Entry 4E2S (X-ray diffraction, 2.59 A resolution); this record covers chains B and I of the 8 polymer chains in the assembly.

Chain B (and I):
Molecule: Ureidoglycine aminohydrolase
From: Arabidopsis thaliana
Notes: EC 3.5.3.-; chain I of this document is another copy of the same molecule, construct and numbering; everything in this record applies to it too
UniProt: Q8GXV5 (Q8GXV5_ARATH); numbering as in UniProt (aligned over 36-298)
Chain sequence (266 residues; each row starts with the number of its first residue):
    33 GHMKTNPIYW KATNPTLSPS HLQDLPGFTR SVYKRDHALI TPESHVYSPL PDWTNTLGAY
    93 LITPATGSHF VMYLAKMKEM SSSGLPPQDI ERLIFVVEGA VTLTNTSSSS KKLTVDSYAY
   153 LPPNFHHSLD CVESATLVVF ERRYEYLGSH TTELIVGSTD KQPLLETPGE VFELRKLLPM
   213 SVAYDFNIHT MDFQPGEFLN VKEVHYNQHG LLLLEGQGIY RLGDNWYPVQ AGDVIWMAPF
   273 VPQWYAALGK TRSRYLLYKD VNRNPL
Not modelled in the structure: 33-38, 138-139
Differences from the reference sequence: expression tag (33-35)
Ion coordination: Mn2+: E235, H237, H241, Q275 (together with (2S)-amino(carbamoylamino)ethanoic acid)
Ligand contacts: (2S)-amino(carbamoylamino)ethanoic acid (UGY): H221, M223, L231, E235, H237, H241, Y252, M269, Q275, Y287, L289, K291
Swiss-Prot annotation at these positions:
  - binding site (Mn(2+)): E235, H237, H241, Q275
  - binding site (substrate): E235, Q275, Y287, K291
  - mutagenesis: H221 (H221A: Decreased activity), E235 (E235A: Loss of manganese binding and loss of activity; E235Q: No effect on manganese binding, but loss of activity), H237 (H237A: Loss of activity), H241 (H241A: Loss of activity), Y252 (Y252F: No effect on the affinity for the substrate, but decreased activity), Q275 (Q275A: Loss of activity), Y287 (Y287A/F: Loss of activity), K291 (K291A: Loss of activity; K291R: Increased affinity for the substrate, but decreased activity)
What the authors report for this chain:
  - binding site for (2S)-amino(carbamoylamino)ethanoic acid: F204, M223, L231, E235, H241, Y252, M269, Q275, Y287, L289, K291
  - mutagenesis - E235A, E235Q, H237A, H241A, Q275A, Y287A, Y287F, K291A: abolished catalytic activity
  - mutagenesis - E235Q: unchanged binding to Mn2+
  - mutagenesis - H221A, Y252F (10-fold), K291R: decreased catalytic activity
  - catalytic residues: E235, Y287 (proposed by the authors, not directly observed)
  - catalytic residues: K291

Chain B / chain I interface:
Residue-residue contacts - 41 pairs, chain B then chain I:
  P58(B) - F230(I)  hydrophobic
  P58(B) - W276(I)  hydrophobic
  G59(B) - K234(I)
  G59(B) - R253(I)  hydrogen bond (backbone-side chain)
  G59(B) - W276(I)
  F60(B) - K234(I)
  F60(B) - R253(I)
  T61(B) - K234(I)
  T61(B) - R253(I)
  S63(B) - P274(I)
  Y65(B) - R67(I)  hydrogen bond (backbone-side chain)
  Y65(B) - D68(I)
  Y65(B) - F272(I)
  Y65(B) - P274(I)
  K66(B) - R67(I)  hydrogen bond (backbone-side chain)
  R67(B) - R67(I)
  E75(B) - V233(I)
  E75(B) - K234(I)  hydrogen bond (backbone-backbone)
  S76(B) - K234(I)  hydrogen bond (side chain-backbone)
  S76(B) - V236(I)  hydrogen bond (backbone-backbone)
  H77(B) - V233(I)
  V78(B) - E235(I)
  V78(B) - V236(I)
  V78(B) - H237(I)
  Y92(B) - F272(I)
  Y92(B) - N296(I)
  Y92(B) - P297(I)
  L93(B) - F272(I)
  I94(B) - F272(I)  hydrophobic
  T95(B) - Y238(I)
  T95(B) - F272(I)
  T95(B) - P297(I)
  P96(B) - P297(I)
  P96(B) - L298(I)
  A97(B) - P271(I)  hydrophobic
  T98(B) - F272(I)
  V103(B) - L298(I)  hydrophobic
  P119(B) - N296(I)
  I122(B) - L298(I)  hydrophobic
  E173(B) - N296(I)
  E173(B) - L298(I)
Other interface residues (no listed pair), chain B (27 interface residues in all): Q55, H101, R174, R175
Other interface residues (no listed pair), chain I (19 interface residues in all): W258, V273

In short:
Chain B and chain I form an interface of 27 and 19 residues respectively; the contacts include 6 hydrogen
bonds. Polar pairs include G59(B)-R253(I), Y65(B)-R67(I) and K66(B)-R67(I). The paper reports catalytic
residues E235(B), Y287(B) and K291(B); E235A, E235Q and H237A of chain B, among others, abolish catalytic
activity; 11 substitutions were tested in all.
Both chains are Ureidoglycine aminohydrolase (Arabidopsis thaliana). Entry 4E2S (Crystal structure of
(S)-Ureidoglycine Aminohydrolase from Arabidopsis thaliana in complex with its substrate, (S)-Ureidoglycine)
was determined by X-ray diffraction together with 4E2Q from the same study.
